PDB entry 8VDI | X-ray diffraction, 1.93 A resolution | chains C and F of the 3 polymer chains in the assembly

Chain C:
Molecule: 16-nt DNA strand
Sequence (16 nucleotides; row label = number of the first residue in the row):
     1 AATAAGAGGA AGTGGG
Ligand contacts: A1AAQ (4,4'-[pyridine-2,6-diylbis(methyleneoxy)]di(benzene-1-carboximidamide)): DA5, DG6, DA7, DG8
Reported in the primary citation:
  - binding site for A1AAQ: DG6

Chain F:
Molecule: Transcription factor PU.1
From: Homo sapiens
UniProtKB: P17947 (SPI1_HUMAN); residues 165-270 here = UniProt positions 165-270
Chain sequence (106 residues; row label = number of the first residue in the row):
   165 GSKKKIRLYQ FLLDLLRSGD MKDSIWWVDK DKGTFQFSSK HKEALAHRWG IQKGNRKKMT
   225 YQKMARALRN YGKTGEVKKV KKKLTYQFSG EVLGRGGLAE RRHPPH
Not modelled in the structure: 165-168, 260-270
Swiss-Prot annotation at these positions:
  - DNA-binding region: Ile170 to Ser253 (ETS)
  - binding site (DNA): Lys217, Arg230, Arg233, Lys243
  - natural variant: His211 (H211P: In AGM10), Val241 (V241G: In AGM10)

How chain C and chain F interact:
Pairs across the interface (16):
  DA5(C) - Ser203(F)  hydrogen bond to the phosphate
  DA5(C) - Lys206(F)  salt bridge to the phosphate
  DA5(C) - Lys247(F)  sugar contact
  DA5(C) - Leu248(F)  phosphate contact
  DG6(C) - Lys243(F)  salt bridge to the phosphate
  DG6(C) - Lys246(F)  phosphate contact
  DG6(C) - Lys247(F)  phosphate contact
  DG6(C) - Leu248(F)  hydrogen bond to the phosphate
  DA7(C) - Gln226(F)  base contact
  DA7(C) - Arg233(F)  base contact
  DA7(C) - Lys243(F)  phosphate contact
  DG8(C) - Arg230(F)  hydrogen bond to the base
  DG8(C) - Arg233(F)  hydrogen bond to the base
  DG9(C) - Arg230(F)  hydrogen bond to the base
  DA10(C) - Arg230(F)  base contact
  DT13(C) - Arg220(F)  sugar contact
Interface residues without a listed pair, chain C (9 interface residues in all): DA4, DG14
Interface residues without a listed pair, chain F (11 interface residues in all): Tyr225

In short:
The interface between chain C and chain F involves 9 residues on one side and 11 on the other, with 5 hydrogen
bonds and 2 salt bridges. Polar contacts include DG8(C)-Arg230(F), DG8(C)-Arg233(F) and DG9(C)-Arg230(F).
Chain C binds compound A1AAQ. The paper reports a binding site for A1AAQ at DG6(C).
Here chain C is a 16-nt DNA strand and chain F is Transcription factor PU.1 (Homo sapiens). Entry 8VDI (Human
PU.1 ETS-Domain (165-270) Bound to d(AATAAGAGGAAGTGGG) in Ternary Complex with DB2447) was determined by X-ray
diffraction, deposited together with 8V9N and 8VDH.
